PDB entry 3SDL | X-ray diffraction, 2.29 A resolution | chains A and C of the 4 polymer chains in the assembly

[Chain A]
Protein: Non-structural protein 1
Source organism: Influenza B virus
Notes: fragment: G1P2-binding region, residues 1-103
Reference sequence: P03502 (NS1_INBLE); residue numbers follow UniProt; this construct covers 1-103
Chain sequence (113 residues; numbered -9 to 103; the number before each row is that of its first residue; numbers below 1 keep their minus sign (Met-9 is residue -9)):
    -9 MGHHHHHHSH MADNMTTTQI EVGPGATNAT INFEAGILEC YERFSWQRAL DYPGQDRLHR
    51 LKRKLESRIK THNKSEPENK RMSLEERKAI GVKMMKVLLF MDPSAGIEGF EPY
Unresolved in the structure: -9 to 6, 102-103
Sequence notes: expression tag (-9 to 0)
UniProt features mapped onto this chain:
  - motif: Arg50 to Leu55 (Nuclear localization signal)
  - mutagenesis: Arg33 (R33A: Partial loss of dsRNA-binding and no effect on inhibition of IFN-beta promoter; when associated with A-38), Arg38 (R38A: Partial loss of dsRNA-binding and no effect on inhibition of IFN-beta promoter; when associated with A-33), Arg47 (R47A: Complete loss of dsRNA-binding and 40% loss of inhibition of IFN-beta promoter; when associated with A-50), Arg50 (R50A: Complete loss of dsRNA-binding and 40% loss of inhibition of IFN-beta promoter; when associated with A-47), Lys52 (K52A: Partial loss of dsRNA-binding and 15% loss of inhibition of IFN-beta promoter; when associated with A-53 and A-54), Arg53 (R53A: Partial loss of dsRNA-binding and 15% loss of inhibition of IFN-beta promoter; when associated with A-52 and A-54), Lys54 (K54A: Partial loss of dsRNA-binding and 15% loss of inhibition of IFN-beta promoter; when associated with A-52 and A-53), Arg58 (R58A: Complete loss of dsRNA-binding and 20% loss of inhibition of IFN-beta promoter; when associated with A-60 and A-64), Lys60 (K60A: Complete loss of dsRNA-binding and 20% loss of inhibition of IFN-beta promoter; when associated with A-58 and A-64), Lys64 (K64A: Complete loss of dsRNA-binding and 20% loss of inhibition of IFN-beta promoter; when associated with A-58 and A-60), Lys70 (K70A: No effect on dsRNA-binding and inhibition of IFN-beta promoter; when associated with A-71), Arg71 (R71A: No effect on dsRNA-binding and inhibition of IFN-beta promoter; when associated with A-70), 4 further mutagenesis entries in UniProt

[Chain C]
Protein: Ubiquitin-like protein ISG15
Source organism: Homo sapiens
Reference sequence: P05161 (ISG15_HUMAN); numbering as in UniProt (aligned over 1-157)
Chain sequence (164 residues; row label = number of the first residue in the row; numbers below 1 keep their minus sign (Ser-6 is residue -6)):
    -6 SHHHHHHMGW DLTVKMLAGN EFQVSLSSSM SVSELKAQIT QKIGVHAFQQ RLAVHPSGVA
    54 LQDRVPLASQ GLGPGSTVLL VVDKCDEPLS ILVRNNKGRS STYEVRLTQT VAHLKQQVSG
   114 LEGVQDDLFW LTFEGKPLED QLPLGEYGLK PLSTVFMNLR LRGG
Unresolved in the structure: -6 to 3, 155-157
Sequence notes: expression tag (-6 to 0)
UniProt features mapped onto this chain:
  - region: Arg153 to Gly157 (Involved in the ligation of specific target proteins)
  - motif: Leu152 to Gly157 (LRLRGG)
  - site: Arg153 (Interacts with activating enzyme)
  - modified residue: Cys78 (S-nitrosocysteine)
  - cross-link: Gly157 (Glycyl lysine isopeptide (Gly-Lys) (interchain with K-? in acceptor proteins))
  - mutagenesis: Arg44 (R44A: Does not affect ISG15 signaling, interaction with ITGAL or activation of SRC family tyrosine kinases), Ser83 (S83A: Does not affect ISG15 signaling, interaction with ITGAL or activation of SRC family tyrosine kinases), Tyr96 (Y96L: Reduces ISG15 signaling. Strongly reduces ISG15 signaling and abolishes interaction with ITGAL and activation of SRC family tyrosine kinases; when associated with D-102), Arg99 (R99A: Strongly reduces ISG15 signaling and abolishes interaction with ITGAL), Thr101 (T101A: Strongly reduces ISG15 signaling and abolishes interaction with ITGAL and activation of SRC family tyrosine kinases), Gln102 (Q102D: Reduces ISG15 signaling. Strongly reduces ISG15 signaling and abolishes interaction with ITGAL and activation of SRC family tyrosine kinases; when associated with L-96), Thr103 (T103A: Strongly reduces ISG15 signaling and abolishes interaction with ITGAL)

[Chain A / chain C interface]
Pairs across the interface - 25 pairs, chain A then chain C:
  Ala19(A) with Ala11(C), hydrophobic
  Met84(A) with Leu10(C), hydrophobic
  Leu88(A) with Leu10(C), hydrophobic
  Met91(A) with Val74(C), hydrophobic; Asp76(C)
  Asp92(A) with Gly51(C)
  Pro93(A) with Ala46(C), hydrophobic; Leu72(C), hydrophobic
  Ser94(A) with Gly51(C)
  Ile97(A) with His48(C); Pro49(C); Leu72(C), hydrophobic
  Gly99(A) with Leu10(C); Ala11(C), hydrogen bond (backbone-backbone)
  Phe100(A) with Lys8(C); Met9(C); Ala11(C); Gly12(C); Leu72(C)
  Glu101(A) with Lys8(C); Met9(C); Leu10(C); Leu72(C); Leu73(C); Val74(C), hydrogen bond (side chain-backbone)
Other interface residues (no listed pair), chain C (16 interface residues in all): Arg44, Ser50, Val75

[In short]
11 residues of chain A face 16 of chain C across their interface, with 2 hydrogen bonds. Among the polar pairs
are Glu101(A)-Val74(C) and Gly99(A)-Ala11(C). Curated annotation (UniProt) lists 16 mutagenesis sites on chain
A; 7 mutagenesis sites on chain C.
Here chain A is Non-structural protein 1 (Influenza B virus) and chain C is Ubiquitin-like protein ISG15 (Homo
sapiens). Entry 3SDL (Crystal structure of human ISG15 in complex with NS1 N-terminal region from influenza B
virus, Northeast ...) was determined by X-ray diffraction.
